5EE8 - chain A; structure by X-ray diffraction, 1.54 A resolution.

== Chain A ==
Molecule: Beta-lactamase SHV-1
Source organism: Klebsiella pneumoniae
Notes: EC 3.5.2.6
UniProt: P0AD64 (BLA1_KLEPN); residues 26-290 here correspond to UniProt positions 22-286 (UniProt number = residue number - 4)
Chain sequence (265 residues; numbered 26 to 290; the number before each row is that of its first residue):
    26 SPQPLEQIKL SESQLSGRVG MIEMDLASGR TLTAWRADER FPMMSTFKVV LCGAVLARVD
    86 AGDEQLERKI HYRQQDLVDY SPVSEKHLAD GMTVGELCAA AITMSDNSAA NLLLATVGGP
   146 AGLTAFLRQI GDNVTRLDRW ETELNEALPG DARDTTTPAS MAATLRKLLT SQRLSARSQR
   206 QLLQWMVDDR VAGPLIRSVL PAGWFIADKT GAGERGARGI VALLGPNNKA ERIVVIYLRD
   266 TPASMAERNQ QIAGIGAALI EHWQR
Cystine bridges: Cys77-Cys123
Covalently attached groups: compound ZXM linked to Ser70
Small-molecule neighbours:
  - cyclohexyl-hexyl-beta-D-maltoside (MA4), molecule 1: Ser26, Ile221, Val224, Leu225, Pro226, Ile231, Ile245, Ala247, Leu249, Val259, Ile261, Ile277, Ala278, Gly281, Ala282, Ile285, Glu286
  - cyclohexyl-hexyl-beta-D-maltoside (MA4), molecule 2: Ser26, Ala217, Leu220, Ile221, Val224, Thr235, Arg243, Ile245, Asn274, Gln275, Ile277, Ala278, Gly279, Ala282, Glu286
  - ZXM (1-{(2R)-2-(dihydroxyboranyl)-2-[(thiophen-2-ylacetyl)amino]ethyl}-1H-1,2,3-triazole-4-carboxylic acid): Met69, Lys73, Asp104, Tyr105, Ser130, Asn132, Glu166, Thr167, Leu169, Asn170, Val216, Lys234, Thr235, Gly236, Ala237, Gly238, Glu239, Arg243
Swiss-Prot annotation at these positions:
  - active site: Ser70 (Nucleophile), Glu168 (Proton acceptor)
  - binding site (a beta-lactam): Lys73, Ser130, Glu166
Reported in the primary citation:
  - binding site for ZXM: Thr167, Asn170

== Overview ==
Bound to chain A: cyclohexyl-hexyl-beta-D-maltoside. Covalently linked compound ZXM: at Ser70. UniProt lists
active-site residues Ser70 and Glu168 and 3 beta-lactam-binding residues. The paper reports a binding site for
ZXM at Thr167 and Asn170.
Chain A is Beta-lactamase SHV-1 (Klebsiella pneumoniae); the structure, Crystal structure of S02030 boronic
acid inhibitor complexed to SHV-1 beta-lactamase, was determined by X-ray diffraction, deposited together with
5EEC.
